4Y7W - chains H and I of the 34 polymer chains in the assembly; structure by X-ray diffraction, 2.50 A resolution.

Chain H:
Protein: Proteasome subunit beta type-2
Source organism: Saccharomyces cerevisiae
Notes: EC 3.4.25.1
UniProt: P25043 (PSB2_YEAST); residues 1-232 here correspond to UniProt positions 30-261 (UniProt number = residue number + 29)
Sequence (232 residues; row label = number of the first residue in the row):
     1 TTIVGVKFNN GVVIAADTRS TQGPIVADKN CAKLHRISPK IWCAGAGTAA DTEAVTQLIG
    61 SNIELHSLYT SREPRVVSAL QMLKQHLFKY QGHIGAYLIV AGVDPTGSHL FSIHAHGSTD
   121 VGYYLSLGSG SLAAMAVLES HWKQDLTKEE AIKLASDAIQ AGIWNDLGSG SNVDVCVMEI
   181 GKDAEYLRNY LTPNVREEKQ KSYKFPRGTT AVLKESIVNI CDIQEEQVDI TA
Not modelled in the structure: 223-232
Ion coordination: Mg2+ near Q91 (its only coordinating residue here)
Curated features (UniProtKB/Swiss-Prot):
  - active site: T1 (Nucleophile)

Chain I:
Protein: Proteasome subunit beta type-3
Source organism: Saccharomyces cerevisiae
Notes: EC 3.4.25.1
UniProt: P25451 (PSB3_YEAST); residues 0-204 here correspond to UniProt positions 1-205 (UniProt number = residue number + 1)
Sequence (205 residues; each row starts with the number of its first residue; numbering starts at 0):
     0 MSDPSSINGG IVVAMTGKDC VAIACDLRLG SQSLGVSNKF EKIFHYGHVF LGITGLATDV
    60 TTLNEMFRYK TNLYKLKEER AIEPETFTQL VSSSLYERRF GPYFVGPVVA GINSKSGKPF
   120 IAGFDLIGCI DEAKDFIVSG TASDQLFGMC ESLYEPNLEP EDLFETISQA LLNAADRDAL
   180 SGWGAVVYII KKDEVVKRYL KMRQD
Not modelled in the structure: 0
Ion coordination: Mg2+ site 1: A174, D177, S180; Mg2+ site 2: D204 (shared with 3 residues of chain Y)
Curated features (UniProtKB/Swiss-Prot):
  - modified residue: S30 (Phosphoserine)
  - cross-link: K69 (Glycyl lysine isopeptide (Lys-Gly) (interchain with G-Cter in ubiquitin))

Chain H / chain I interface:
Residue-residue contacts (59):
  I25(H) with D143(I); F146(I), hydrophobic
  A27(H) with D130(I)
  D28(H) with D130(I); E131(I)
  K29(H) with E150(I), salt bridge
  A49(H) with C128(I), hydrophobic
  A50(H) with Y95(I); I126(I), hydrophobic; C128(I)
  D51(H) with Y95(I), hydrogen bond; R98(I), salt bridge
  A54(H) with Y95(I)
  Y90(H) with F99(I), hydrophobic
  H93(H) with R98(I), hydrogen bond (backbone-side chain); F99(I)
  I94(H) with F99(I), hydrophobic
  R196(H) with E150(I), salt bridge
  K199(H) with E150(I), hydrogen bond (side chain-backbone); S151(I); Y153(I), hydrogen bond (side chain-backbone)
  S202(H) with E154(I), hydrogen bond
  Y203(H) with S151(I); L152(I), hydrophobic
  K204(H) with E154(I); D161(I)
  F205(H) with L152(I), hydrophobic; Q168(I)
  R207(H) with E160(I), salt bridge; D161(I), salt bridge
  G208(H) with E164(I), hydrogen bond (backbone-side chain)
  T209(H) with E164(I)
  T210(H) with E164(I), hydrogen bond; S167(I); Q168(I), hydrogen bond; L171(I); L199(I)
  A211(H) with L199(I); K200(I), hydrogen bond (backbone-backbone)
  V212(H) with F163(I), hydrophobic; Y198(I)
  L213(H) with Y198(I), hydrogen bond (backbone-backbone); L199(I); K200(I)
  K214(H) with R197(I); Y198(I), hydrogen bond (backbone-backbone)
  E215(H) with K196(I); R197(I), salt bridge
  S216(H) with V195(I); K196(I), hydrogen bond (backbone-backbone)
  I217(H) with V194(I)
  V218(H) with H44(I); Y187(I), hydrophobic; V194(I), hydrogen bond (backbone-backbone); K196(I)
  N219(H) with H44(I)
  I220(H) with G46(I); V194(I), hydrophobic
  D222(H) with K74(I), salt bridge
Other interface residues (no listed pair), chain H (35 interface residues in all): V26, T48, P206
Other interface residues (no listed pair), chain I (39 interface residues in all): H47, F49, D124, G127, L157, E158, E193

In short:
35 residues of chain H and 39 residues of chain I are in contact, with 13 hydrogen bonds and 7 salt bridges.
Among the polar pairs are K29(H)-E150(I), D51(H)-R98(I) and R196(H)-E150(I). UniProt lists active-site residue
T1(H) on chain H.
Chain H is Proteasome subunit beta type-2 and chain I is Proteasome subunit beta type-3, both from
Saccharomyces cerevisiae; the structure, Yeast 20S proteasome in complex with Ac-LAE-ep, was determined by
X-ray diffraction (same publication as 4Y69, 4Y6A, 4Y6V, 4Y6Z, 4Y70, 4Y74 and 34 further entries).
